Entry 5Z4P (X-ray diffraction, 2.50 A resolution); this record covers chains A and F of the 6 polymer chains in the assembly.

== Chain A ==
Protein: Tubulin alpha-1B chain
From: Bos taurus
Reference sequence: P81947 (TBA1B_BOVIN); numbering as in UniProt (aligned over 1-440)
Sequence (440 residues; row label = number of the first residue in the row):
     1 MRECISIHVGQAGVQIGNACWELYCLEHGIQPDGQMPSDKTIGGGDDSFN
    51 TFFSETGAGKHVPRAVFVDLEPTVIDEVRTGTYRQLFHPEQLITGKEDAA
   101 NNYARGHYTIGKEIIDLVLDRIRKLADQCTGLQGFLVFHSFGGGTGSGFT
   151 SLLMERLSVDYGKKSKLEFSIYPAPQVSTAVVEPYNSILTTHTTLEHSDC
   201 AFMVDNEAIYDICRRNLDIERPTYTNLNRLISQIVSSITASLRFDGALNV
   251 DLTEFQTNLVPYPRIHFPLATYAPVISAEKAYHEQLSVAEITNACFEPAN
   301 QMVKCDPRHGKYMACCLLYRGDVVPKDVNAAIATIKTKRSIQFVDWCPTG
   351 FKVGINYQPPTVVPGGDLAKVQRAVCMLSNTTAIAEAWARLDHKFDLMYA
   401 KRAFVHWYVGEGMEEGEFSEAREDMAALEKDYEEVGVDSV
Not modelled in the structure: 439-440
Metal / ion sites: Ca2+: D39, T41, G44, E55
Ligand contacts:
  - 97O (6,7,8-trimethoxy-1-(4-methoxyphenyl)-4,5-dihydro-2H-benzo[e]indazole): T179, A180, V181
  - GTP (guanosine-5'-triphosphate): V9, G10, Q11, A12, Q15, I16, D69, D98, A99, A100, N101, S140, G142, G143, G144, T145, G146, I171, P173, V177, S178, T179, E183, N206, Y224, L227, N228, I231

== Chain F ==
Protein: Tubulin tyrosine ligase
From: Gallus gallus
Reference sequence: E1BQ43 (E1BQ43_CHICK); residues 1-378 here = UniProt positions 1-378
Sequence (378 residues; numbered 1 to 378; the number before each row is that of its first residue):
     1 MYTFVVRDENSSVYAEVSRLLLATGQWKRLRKDNPRFNLMLGERNRLPFG
    51 RLGHEPGLVQLVNYYRGADKLCRKASLVKLIKTSPELSESCTWFPESYVI
   101 YPTNLKTPVAPAQNGIRHLINNTRTDEREVFLAAYNRRREGREGNVWIAK
   151 SSAGAKGEGILISSEASELLDFIDEQGQVHVIQKYLEKPLLLEPGHRKFD
   201 IRSWVLVDHLYNIYLYREGVLRTSSEPYNSANFQDKTCHLTNHCIQKEYS
   251 KNYGRYEEGNEMFFEEFNQYLMDALNTTLENSILLQIKHIIRSCLMCIEP
   301 AISTKHLHYQSFQLFGFDFMVDEELKVWLIEVNGAPACAQKLYAELCQGI
   351 VDVAISSVFPLADTGQKTSQPTSIFIKL
Not modelled in the structure: 89-90, 103-124, 137-143, 152-161, 174-179, 232-234, 251, 363-372
Ligand contacts: AMP-PCP (ACP; phosphomethylphosphonic acid adenylate ester): K74, P95, I148, K150, S151, K184, Y185, L186, K198, D200, H239, L240, T241, N242, D318, M320, I330, E331, N333

== Interface between chain A and chain F ==
Contacting residue pairs (24; chain A residue first):
  Q176(A) with P56(F)
  E207(A) with H54(F), salt bridge
  E297(A) with H306(F)
  K304(A) with H54(F)
  D306(A) with R66(F); L307(F)
  R308(A) with P300(F); A301(F); I302(F); S303(F), hydrogen bond (side chain-backbone); L307(F)
  H309(A) with R66(F), hydrogen bond (side chain-backbone); G67(F); A301(F), hydrogen bond (side chain-backbone)
  K338(A) with P300(F)
  S340(A) with P300(F), hydrogen bond (side chain-backbone); A301(F)
  E386(A) with G50(F); R66(F), salt bridge
  R390(A) with G50(F); H54(F), hydrogen bond
  H393(A) with R51(F)
  K394(A) with E55(F), salt bridge
  E433(A) with R46(F), salt bridge
Interface residues without a listed pair, chain A (18 interface residues in all): P175, P298, C305, A389
Interface residues without a listed pair, chain F (16 interface residues in all): G53, H308

== Summary ==
The interface between chain A and chain F involves 18 residues on one side and 16 on the other; the contacts
include 5 hydrogen bonds and 4 salt bridges. Polar pairs include E207(A)-H54(F), E386(A)-R66(F) and
K394(A)-E55(F). Ligands of chain A: GTP and compound 97O.
Chain A is Tubulin alpha-1B chain (Bos taurus) and chain F is Tubulin tyrosine ligase (Gallus gallus); the
structure, Crystal structure of tubulin-stathmin-TTL-Compound TCA complex, was determined by X-ray
diffraction.
